Entry 9DBN (electron microscopy, 2.76 A resolution); this record covers chains A and B.

# Chain A
Molecule: Sodium channel protein type 10 subunit alpha
Organism: Homo sapiens
Reference sequence: Q9Y5Y9 (SCNAA_HUMAN); residues 1-1956 here = UniProt positions 1-1956
Sequence (2001 residues; each row starts with the number of its first residue; numbers below 1 keep their minus sign (Asp-44 is residue -44)):
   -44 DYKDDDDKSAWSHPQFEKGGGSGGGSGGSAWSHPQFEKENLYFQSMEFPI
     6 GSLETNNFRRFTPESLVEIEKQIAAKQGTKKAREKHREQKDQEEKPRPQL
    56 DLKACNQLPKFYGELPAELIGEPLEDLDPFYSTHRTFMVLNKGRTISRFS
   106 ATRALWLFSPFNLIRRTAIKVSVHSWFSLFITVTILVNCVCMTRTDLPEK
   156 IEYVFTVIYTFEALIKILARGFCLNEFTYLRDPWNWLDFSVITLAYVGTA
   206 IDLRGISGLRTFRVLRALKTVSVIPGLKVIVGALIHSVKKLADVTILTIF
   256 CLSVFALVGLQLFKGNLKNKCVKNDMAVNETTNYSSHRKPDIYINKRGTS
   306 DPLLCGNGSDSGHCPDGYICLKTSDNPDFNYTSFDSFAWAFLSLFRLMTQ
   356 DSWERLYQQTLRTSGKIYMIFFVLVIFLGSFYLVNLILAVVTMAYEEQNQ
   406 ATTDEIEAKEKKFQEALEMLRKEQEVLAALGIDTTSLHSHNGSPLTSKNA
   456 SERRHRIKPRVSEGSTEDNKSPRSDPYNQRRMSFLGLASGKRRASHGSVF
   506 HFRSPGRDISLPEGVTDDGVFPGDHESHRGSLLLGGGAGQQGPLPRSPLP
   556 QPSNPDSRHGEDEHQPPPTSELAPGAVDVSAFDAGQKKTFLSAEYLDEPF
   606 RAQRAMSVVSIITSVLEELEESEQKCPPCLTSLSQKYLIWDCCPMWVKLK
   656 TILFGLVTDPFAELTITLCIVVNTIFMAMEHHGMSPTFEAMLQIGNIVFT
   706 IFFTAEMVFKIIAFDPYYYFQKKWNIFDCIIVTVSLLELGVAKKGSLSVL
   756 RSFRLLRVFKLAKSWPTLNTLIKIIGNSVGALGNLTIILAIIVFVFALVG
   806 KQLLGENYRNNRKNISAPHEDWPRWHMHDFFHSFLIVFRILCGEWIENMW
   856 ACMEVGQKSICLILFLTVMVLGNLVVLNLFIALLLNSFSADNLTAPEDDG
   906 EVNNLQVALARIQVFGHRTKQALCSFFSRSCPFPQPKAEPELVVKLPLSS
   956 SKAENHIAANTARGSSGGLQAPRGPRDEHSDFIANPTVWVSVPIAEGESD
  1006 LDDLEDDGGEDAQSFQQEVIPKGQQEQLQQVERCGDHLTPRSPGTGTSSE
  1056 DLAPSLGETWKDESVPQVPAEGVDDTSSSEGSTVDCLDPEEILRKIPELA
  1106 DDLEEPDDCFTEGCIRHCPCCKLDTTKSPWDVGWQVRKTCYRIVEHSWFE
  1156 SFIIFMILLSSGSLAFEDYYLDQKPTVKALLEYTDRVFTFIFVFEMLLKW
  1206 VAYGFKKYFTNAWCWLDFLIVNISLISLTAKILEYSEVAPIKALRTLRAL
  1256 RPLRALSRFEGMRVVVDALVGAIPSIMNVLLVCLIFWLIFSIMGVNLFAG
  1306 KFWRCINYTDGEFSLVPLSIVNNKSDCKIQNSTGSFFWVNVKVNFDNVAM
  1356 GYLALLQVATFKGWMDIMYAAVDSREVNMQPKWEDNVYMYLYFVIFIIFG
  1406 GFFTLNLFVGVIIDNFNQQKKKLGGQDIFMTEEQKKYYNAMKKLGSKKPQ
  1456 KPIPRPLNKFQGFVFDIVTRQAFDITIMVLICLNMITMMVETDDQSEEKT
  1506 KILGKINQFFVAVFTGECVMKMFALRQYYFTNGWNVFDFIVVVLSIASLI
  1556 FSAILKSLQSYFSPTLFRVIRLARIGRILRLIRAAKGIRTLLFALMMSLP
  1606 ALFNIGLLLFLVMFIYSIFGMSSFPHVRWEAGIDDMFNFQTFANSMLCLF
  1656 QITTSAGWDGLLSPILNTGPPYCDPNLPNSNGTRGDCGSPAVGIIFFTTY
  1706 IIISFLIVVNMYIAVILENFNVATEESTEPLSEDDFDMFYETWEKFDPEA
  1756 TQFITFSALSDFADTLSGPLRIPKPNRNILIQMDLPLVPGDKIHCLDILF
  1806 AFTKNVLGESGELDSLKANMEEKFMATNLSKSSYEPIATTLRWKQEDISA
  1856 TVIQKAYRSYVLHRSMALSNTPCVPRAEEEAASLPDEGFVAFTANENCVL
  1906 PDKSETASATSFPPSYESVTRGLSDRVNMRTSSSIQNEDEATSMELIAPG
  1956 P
Disordered / not traced: -44 to 231, 408-650, 896-1135, 1727-1956
Differences from the reference sequence: expression tag (-44 to 0); variant Val1713 (Met in Q9Y5Y9)
Curated features (UniProtKB/Swiss-Prot):
  - modified residue (Phosphoserine): Ser441, Ser444, Ser467, Ser479, Ser612, Ser615, Ser1451
  - glycosylation (N-linked (GlcNAc...) asparagine): Asn284, Asn288, Asn312, Asn335, Asn819, Asn1312, Asn1328, Asn1336, Asn1686
  - natural variant: Leu554 (L554P: In FEPS2), Arg916 (R916W: Found in a renal cell carcinoma sample), Ala1304 (A1304T: In FEPS2), Cys1523 (C1523Y: No gain in function in response to depolarization), Val1713 (M1713V: this construct carries the variant)
Disulfide bonds: Cys276-Cys319, Cys310-Cys325, Cys857-Cys866, Cys1310-Cys1332, Cys1678-Cys1692
Covalently attached groups: N-acetylglucosamine (NAG) linked to Asn312, Asn819, Asn1312, Asn1328; glycan linked to Asn1336
Residues lining bound ligands:
  - 1-O-octadecyl-sn-glycero-3-phosphocholine (LPE), molecule 1: Val263, Leu267, Ile372, Tyr373, Ile375, Phe376, Thr1570, Leu1571, Val1574, Leu1577, Ile1580
  - 1-O-octadecyl-sn-glycero-3-phosphocholine (LPE), molecule 2: Ala683, His686, His687, Gly688, Leu1293, Asp1351, Asn1352, Val1353, Ala1354
  - 1-O-octadecyl-sn-glycero-3-phosphocholine (LPE), molecule 3: Leu794, Leu846, Cys847, Val881, Cys1288, Trp1292, Ala1364, Thr1365, Phe1366, Ile1402, Ile1403, Gly1405, Gly1406, Phe1407, Thr1409, Leu1410, Ile1707
  - 1-O-octadecyl-sn-glycero-3-phosphocholine (LPE), molecule 4: Leu1163, Ser1166, Gly1167, Ala1170, Phe1171, Ala1260, Leu1612, Phe1615, Leu1616, Phe1619, Phe1647, Ala1648
  - 1-O-octadecyl-sn-glycero-3-phosphocholine (LPE), molecule 5: Phe1214, Thr1215, Asn1216, Ala1217, Trp1218, Leu1221, Leu1261, Val1271, Asp1272, Leu1274, Val1275, Leu1613
  - phosphatidyl serine (P5S; O-[(R)-{[(2R)-2,3-bis(octadecanoyloxy)propyl]oxy}(hydroxy)phosphoryl]-L-serine), molecule 1: Asp330, Phe334, Asn335, Tyr336, Ala343, Trp344, Phe346, Leu347, Phe350, Lys863, Ser864, Leu867, Ile868, Leu871
  - phosphatidyl serine (P5S), molecule 2: Trp1292, Ala1354, Met1355, Tyr1357, Leu1358, Leu1361, Pro1695, Ala1696, Ile1699, Ile1700, Thr1703, Thr1704, Ile1707
Reported in the primary citation:
  - conformationally variable residues (loop rearrangement, order/disorder transition): Asp280 to Pro295, Lys748, Lys749, Gly750, Ser751
  - specificity-determining residues: Val746, Lys748 (by similarity / conservation)

# Chain B
Molecule: Beta/omega-theraphotoxin-Tp1a
Reference sequence: P83480 (TXPR1_THRPR); numbering as in UniProt (aligned over 1-35)
Sequence (35 residues; row label = number of the first residue in the row):
     1 ECRYWLGGCSAGQTCCKHLVCSRRHGWCVWDGTFS
Curated features (UniProtKB/Swiss-Prot):
  - site (Pharmacophore for Nav1.7/SCN9A): Leu6, Leu19, Trp27, Val29, Trp30, Asp31
  - mutagenesis: Arg3 (R3A: Reduced ability to inhibit sodium channel Nav1.2/SCN2A), Trp5 (W5A: Reduced ability to inhibit sodium channel Nav1.2/SCN2A), Leu6 (L6A: Decrease in ability to inhibit Nav1.7/SCN9A), Gln13 (Q13A: Reduced ability to inhibit nociceptor cation channel TRPA1), Lys17 (K17E: Decrease in ability to inhibit Nav1.2/SCN2A, Nav1.5/SCN5A, Nav1.6/SCN8A and Nav1.7/SCN9A), Leu19 (L19A: Decrease in ability to inhibit the channels TRPA1, Nav1.2/SCN2A, and Nav1.7/SCN9A, probably due to improper folding), Ser22 (S22A: Reduced ability to inhibit nociceptor cation channel TRPA1. Reduced ability to inhibit sodium channel Nav1.2/SCN2A), Arg23 (R23A: Reduced ability to inhibit sodium channel Nav1.2/SCN2A), Trp27 (W27A: Decrease in ability to inhibit Nav1.2/SCN2A and Nav1.7/SCN9A), Val29 (V29A: Decrease in ability to inhibit Nav1.2/SCN2A and Nav1.7/SCN9A), Trp30 (W30A: Decrease in ability to inhibit the channels TRPA1, Nav1.2/SCN2A and Nav1.7/SCN9A), Asp31 (D31A: Decrease in ability to inhibit Nav1.2/SCN2A and Nav1.7/SCN9A), 3 further mutagenesis entries in UniProt
Disulfide bonds: Cys2-Cys16, Cys9-Cys21, Cys15-Cys28
Reported in the primary citation:
  - conformationally variable residues: Phe34

# Chain A / chain B interface
Residue-residue contacts (20):
  Pro691(A) with Arg24(B), hydrogen bond (backbone-side chain)
  Glu694(A) with Arg23(B); Arg24(B)
  Ala695(A) with Arg24(B)
  Gln698(A) with Arg23(B), hydrogen bond; Arg24(B), hydrogen bond
  Leu744(A) with Trp27(B)
  Gly745(A) with Gly7(B); Trp27(B); Val29(B)
  Val746(A) with Trp5(B), hydrophobic; Val29(B); Trp30(B)
  Ala747(A) with Val29(B)
  Lys748(A) with Val20(B); Cys21(B); Ser22(B); Trp27(B), hydrogen bond (side chain-backbone); Val29(B); Asp31(B)
Interface residues without a listed pair, chain A (10 interface residues in all): Ile702
Interface residues without a listed pair, chain B (12 interface residues in all): Cys28
From the paper, about this interface:
  - specific contacts: Glu694(A)-Arg23(B), Gln698(A)-Arg23(B) (hydrogen bond), Ile702(A)-Trp27(B), Gly745(A)-Trp27(B), Val746(A)-Val29(B), Ala747(A)-Val29(B), Lys748(A)-Asp31(B), Lys748(A)-Ser22(B)

# Overview
Chain A and chain B form an interface of 10 and 12 residues respectively, with 4 hydrogen bonds. Among the
polar pairs are Pro691(A)-Arg24(B), Gln698(A)-Arg23(B) and Gln698(A)-Arg24(B). The paper describes contacts
between Glu694(A) and Arg23(B), Ile702(A) and Trp27(B) and Gly745(A) and Trp27(B) among others; a hydrogen
bond between Gln698(A) and Arg23(B). The paper reports specificity determinants Val746(A) and Lys748(A);
conformational variability at Asp280(A), Lys748(A) and Phe34(B) among others.
Chain A is Sodium channel protein type 10 subunit alpha (Homo sapiens) and chain B is
Beta/omega-theraphotoxin-Tp1a; the structure, Tarantula venom peptide Protoxin-I bound to full-length human
voltage-gated sodium channel 1.8 (NaV1.8), was determined by electron microscopy, deposited together with
9DBK, 9DBL and 9DBM.
